8E2Q - chains A and F of the 4 polymer chains in the assembly; structure by X-ray diffraction, 2.34 A resolution.

# Chain A
Molecule: tRNA-specific adenosine deaminase 1.17
Organism: Escherichia coli
Notes: EC 3.5.4.33
UniProt: W8T8U5 (W8T8U5_ECOLX); residues 1-167 here = UniProt positions 1-167
Sequence (167 residues; each row starts with the number of its first residue):
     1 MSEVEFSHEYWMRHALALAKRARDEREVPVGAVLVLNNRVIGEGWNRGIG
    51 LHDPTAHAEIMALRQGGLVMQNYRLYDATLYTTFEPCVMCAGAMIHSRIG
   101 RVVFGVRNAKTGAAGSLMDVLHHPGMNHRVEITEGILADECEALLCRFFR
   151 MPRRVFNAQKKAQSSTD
Unresolved in the structure: 1-3, 158-167
Construct notes: conflict Ala17 (Thr in W8T8U5), Arg23 (Trp in W8T8U5), Leu36 (His in W8T8U5), Gly48 (Pro in W8T8U5), Leu51 (Arg in W8T8U5), Tyr76 (Ile in W8T8U5), Thr82 (Val in W8T8U5), Phe84 (Leu in W8T8U5), Val106 (Ala in W8T8U5), Asn108 (Asp in W8T8U5), Glu142 (Ala in W8T8U5), Cys146 (Ser in W8T8U5), Arg147 (Asp in W8T8U5), Pro152 (Arg in W8T8U5), Arg154 (Gln in W8T8U5), Val155 (Glu in W8T8U5), Phe156 (Ile in W8T8U5), Asn157 (Lys in W8T8U5)
Ion coordination: Zn2+: His57, Cys87, Cys90 (shared with 1 residue of chain E)
From the paper describing this entry:
  - catalytic residues: Glu59
  - contacts within the chain: Glu59-Thr82

# Chain F
Molecule: 13-nt DNA strand
Sequence (13 nucleotides; each row starts with the number of its first residue):
     1 GCTCGGCTXCGGA
Modified positions: UEL ((7R)-3-(2-deoxy-5-O-phosphono-beta-D-erythro-pentofuranosyl)-6,7-dihydro-3H-[1,2,3]triazolo[4,5-d]pyrimidin-7-ol) at position 9
Ion coordination: Zn2+: UEL_9 (shared with 3 residues of chain B)

# How chain A and chain F interact
Residue-residue contacts (9; chain A residue first):
  Tyr73(A) - DC10(F)  phosphate contact
  Tyr73(A) - DG11(F)  phosphate contact
  Arg74(A) - DC10(F)  salt bridge to the phosphate
  Arg74(A) - DG11(F)  salt bridge to the phosphate
  Arg74(A) - DA13(F)  sugar contact
  Tyr76(A) - DG12(F)  stacking on the base
  Arg98(A) - DA13(F)  hydrogen bond to the phosphate
  Asn127(A) - UEL_9(F)  phosphate contact
  Asn127(A) - DA13(F)  phosphate contact
Other interface residues (no listed pair), chain A (6 interface residues in all): His96

# Summary
Chain A and chain F form an interface of 6 and 5 residues respectively, with 1 hydrogen bond, 2 salt bridges
and 1 aromatic stacking contact. Polar contacts include Arg98(A)-DA13(F), Arg74(A)-DC10(F) and
Arg74(A)-DG11(F). The paper reports the catalytic residue Glu59(A); contacts within the chain involving
Thr82(A) and Glu59(A).
Chain A is tRNA-specific adenosine deaminase 1.17 (Escherichia coli) and chain F is a 13-nt DNA strand; the
structure, Crystal structure of TadAC-1.17 in a complex with ssDNA, was determined by X-ray diffraction
together with 8E2P, 8E2R and 8E2S from the same study.
